PDB entry 1TQ4 | X-ray diffraction, 1.95 A resolution | chain A

Chain A:
Name: interferon-inducible GTPase
Organism: Mus musculus
UniProtKB: Q9QZ85 (IIGP1_MOUSE); residues 1-413 here = UniProt positions 1-413
Chain sequence (413 residues; each row starts with the number of its first residue):
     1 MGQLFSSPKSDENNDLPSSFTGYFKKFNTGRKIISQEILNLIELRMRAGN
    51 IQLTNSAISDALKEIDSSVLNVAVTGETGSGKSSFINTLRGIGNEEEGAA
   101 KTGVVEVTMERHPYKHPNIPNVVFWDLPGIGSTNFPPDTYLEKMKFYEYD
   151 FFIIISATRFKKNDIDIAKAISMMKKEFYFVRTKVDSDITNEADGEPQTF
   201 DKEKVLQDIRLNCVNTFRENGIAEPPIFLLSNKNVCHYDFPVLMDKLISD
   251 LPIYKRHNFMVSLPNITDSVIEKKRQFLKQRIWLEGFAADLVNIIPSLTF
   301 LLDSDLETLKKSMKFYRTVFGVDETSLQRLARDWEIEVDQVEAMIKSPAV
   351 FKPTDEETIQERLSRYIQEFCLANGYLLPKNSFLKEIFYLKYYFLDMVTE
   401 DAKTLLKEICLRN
Unresolved in the structure: 1-13, 105-108
Sequence notes: engineered mutation Ala48 (Lys in Q9QZ85); conflict Glu196 (Lys in Q9QZ85)
Metal / ion sites: Mg2+: Ser83, Asp126 (together with GDP)
Ligand contacts: GDP (guanosine-5'-diphosphate): Glu77, Thr78, Gly79, Ser80, Gly81, Lys82, Ser83, Ser84, Asn94, Thr102, Gly103, Asp126, Thr183, Lys184, Asp186, Leu230, Ser231, Asn232, Lys233
Curated features (UniProtKB/Swiss-Prot):
  - binding site (GDP): Gly79, Gly81, Lys82, Ser83, Ser84, Thr102, Gly103, Lys184, Asp186, Ser187, Asn232
  - modified residue ((Microbial infection) Phosphothreonine): Thr102, Thr108
  - lipidation: Gly2 (N-myristoyl glycine)
  - mutagenesis: Gly2 (G2A: Protein is detected exclusively in the aqueous phase), Lys82 (K82A: Constitutively active. Binds GTP but fails to hydrolyze it. Does not localize to the parasitophorous vacuole membrane following T.gondii infection), Ser83 (S83N: Abrogates interaction with HOOK3. Greatly reduces binding affinity for GDP and GTP. Abolishes GTP-dependent oligomer formation), Thr102 (T102A: Abolishes interaction with T.gondii GRA7. Abolishes GTPase activity. Reduces GTP-dependent oligomerization; T102D: Abolishes GTPase activity. Reduces GTP-dependent oligomerization ...), Thr108 (T108A: Abolishes interaction with T.gondii GRA7. Abolishes GTPase activity. Reduces GTP-dependent oligomerization; T108D: Abolishes GTPase activity. Reduces GTP-dependent oligomerization ...), Lys161 (K161E: Blocks T.gondii ROP5 binding), Lys162 (K162E: Blocks T.gondii ROP5 binding), Asp164 (D164A: Blocks T.gondii ROP5 binding), Pro197 (P197H: Blocks T.gondii ROP5 binding), Asn212 (N212R: Blocks T.gondii ROP5 binding), Cys213 (C213R: Blocks T.gondii ROP5 binding)

Overview:
Ligands of chain A: GDP. The Mg2+ site is built by Ser83 and Asp126. Curated annotation (UniProt) lists 11
GDP-binding residues and 11 mutagenesis sites.
Chain A is interferon-inducible GTPase (Mus musculus); the structure, Crystal Structure of IIGP1: a paradigm
for interferon inducible p47 resistance GTPases, was determined by X-ray diffraction together with 1TPZ, 1TQ2,
1TQ6 and 1TQD from the same study.
